Entry 8SO0 (electron microscopy, 2.80 A resolution); this record covers chains C and D of the 4 polymer chains in the assembly.

== Chain C ==
Name: Serine/threonine-protein phosphatase 2A catalytic subunit alpha isoform
From: Homo sapiens
Notes: EC 3.1.3.16
UniProtKB: P67775 (PP2AA_HUMAN); numbering as in UniProt (aligned over 1-309)
Sequence (311 residues; numbered -1 to 309; the number before each row is that of its first residue; numbers below 1 keep their minus sign (Gly-1 is residue -1)):
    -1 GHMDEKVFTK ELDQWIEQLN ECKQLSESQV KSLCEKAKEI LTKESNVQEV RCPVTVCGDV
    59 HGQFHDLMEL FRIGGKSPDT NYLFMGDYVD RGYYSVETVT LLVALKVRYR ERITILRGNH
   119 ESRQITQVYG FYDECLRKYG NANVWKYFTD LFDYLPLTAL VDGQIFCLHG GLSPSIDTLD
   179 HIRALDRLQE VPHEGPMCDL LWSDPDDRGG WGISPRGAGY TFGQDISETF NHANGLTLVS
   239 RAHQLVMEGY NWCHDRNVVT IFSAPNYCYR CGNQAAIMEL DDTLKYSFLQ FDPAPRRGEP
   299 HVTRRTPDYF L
Disordered / not traced: -1 to 1
Modified residues: Leu309 (methyl L-leucinate; MLL)
Construct notes: expression tag (-1 to 0)
Ion coordination: Zn2+: Asp57, His59, Asp85; Fe ion: Asp85, Asn117, His167, His241
Curated features (UniProtKB/Swiss-Prot):
  - active site: His118 (Proton donor)
  - binding site (Mn(2+)): Asp57, His59, Asp85, Asn117, His167, His241
  - binding site (Zn(2+)): Asp57, His59, Asp85
  - binding site (Fe(3+)): Asp85, Asn117, His167, His241
  - modified residue: Tyr307 (Phosphotyrosine)
  - natural variant: Gly60 (G60V: In HJS3; uncertain significance), Asp88 (D88G: In HJS3), Gln122 (Q122H: In HJS3), Tyr127 (Y127C: In HJS3), Asp131 (D131H: In HJS3), His191 (H191R: In HJS3), Asp223 (D223H: In HJS3; D223V: In HJS3), Tyr265 (Y265C: In HJS3), Phe308 (F308FF: In HJS3)
  - mutagenesis: Asp85 (D85N: Loss of phosphatase activity)
From the paper describing this entry:
  - catalytic residues: Arg268 (proposed by the authors, not directly observed)
  - conformationally variable residues (order/disorder transition): Arg294 to Leu309
  - catalytic residues: Arg89, Arg214

== Chain D ==
Name: PPP2R1A-PPP2R2A-interacting phosphatase regulator 1
From: Homo sapiens
UniProtKB: Q96E09 (PBIR1_HUMAN); numbering as in UniProt (aligned over 29-120)
Sequence (95 residues; each row starts with the number of its first residue):
    26 GHMGGGLRRS NSAPLIHGLS DSSPVFQDEA PSARRNRTTF PSRHGLLLPA SPVRMHSSRL
    86 HQIKQEEGMD LINRETVHER EVQTAMQISH SWEES
Disordered / not traced: 26-80, 112-120
Construct notes: expression tag (26-28); conflict Ser47 (Thr in Q96E09), Asp53 (Ala in Q96E09), Arg62 (Ser in Q96E09)
Curated features (UniProtKB/Swiss-Prot):
  - modified residue (Phosphoserine): Ser35, Ser37, Ser45, Ser48, Ser76
  - cross-link: Lys89 (Glycyl lysine isopeptide (Lys-Gly) (interchain with G-Cter in SUMO1))
  - mutagenesis: Ser37 (S37A: Loss of phosphorylation and interaction with 14-3-3 proteins. Enhanced interaction with PPP2R2A), Arg84 to Leu85 (Impairs interaction with PPP2R2A and reduces the inhibition of PP2A activity by PABIR1/FAM122A), Ile88 to Lys89 (Impairs interaction with PPP2R2A and reduces the inhibition of PP2A activity by PABIR1/FAM122A), Glu91 (E91K: Impairs interaction with PPP2R2A and reduces the inhibition of PP2A activity by PABIR1/FAM122A), Glu92 (E92K: Impairs interaction with PPP2R2A and reduces the inhibition of PP2A activity by PABIR1/FAM122A), Arg105 (R105L: Reduces the inhibition of PP2A activity by PABIR1/FAM122A), Val107 (V107G: Reduces the inhibition of PP2A activity by PABIR1/FAM122A)
From the paper describing this entry:
  - contacts within the chain: Arg84-Gln87, Arg84-Glu91 (salt bridge)
  - mutagenesis - E91K: decreased binding to PP2A:B55
  - disease-associated variants - E92K: decreased binding to PP2A:B55

== Chain C / chain D interface ==
Residue-residue contacts (21; chain C residue first):
  Arg89(C) - Glu100(D)  salt bridge
  Gln122(C) - Met111(D)  hydrogen bond (side chain-backbone)
  Tyr127(C) - His103(D)
  Tyr127(C) - Glu104(D)
  Tyr127(C) - Val107(D)
  His191(C) - Gln108(D)
  His191(C) - Met111(D)
  Trp200(C) - Gln108(D)
  Pro213(C) - Thr101(D)
  Pro213(C) - Arg105(D)  hydrogen bond (backbone-side chain)
  Arg214(C) - Glu104(D)  salt bridge
  Arg214(C) - Arg105(D)  hydrogen bond (backbone-backbone)
  Arg214(C) - Gln108(D)
  Gly215(C) - Gln108(D)
  Ala216(C) - Gln108(D)
  Tyr265(C) - Glu100(D)  hydrogen bond
  Cys266(C) - Glu100(D)
  Arg268(C) - Asp95(D)  hydrogen bond (side chain-backbone)
  Arg268(C) - Leu96(D)  hydrogen bond (side chain-backbone)
  Arg268(C) - Glu100(D)  salt bridge
  Cys269(C) - Leu96(D)  hydrophobic
Interface residues without a listed pair, chain C (16 interface residues in all): Val126, Leu243, Met245
Interface residues without a listed pair, chain D (12 interface residues in all): Ile97, Arg99
From the paper, about this interface:
  - pairs named by the authors: Arg89(C)-Glu100(D), Arg214(C)-Glu104(D), Arg268(C)-Glu100(D), Glu104(D)-Arg89(C)
  - interface residues, chain C: Arg89(C)
  - interface residues, chain D: Leu96(D), Ile97(D), Arg105(D), Val107(D)

== Summary ==
The interface between chain C and chain D involves 16 residues on one side and 12 on the other, with 6
hydrogen bonds and 3 salt bridges. Polar contacts include Arg89(C)-Glu100(D), Arg214(C)-Glu104(D) and
Arg268(C)-Glu100(D). The paper describes contacts between Arg89(C) and Glu100(D), Arg214(C) and Glu104(D) and
Arg268(C) and Glu100(D) among others. From the paper: catalytic residues Arg268(C), Arg89(C) and Arg214(C);
E91K and E92K of chain D reduce binding to PP2A:B55.
Here chain C is Serine/threonine-protein phosphatase 2A catalytic subunit alpha isoform and chain D is
PPP2R1A-PPP2R2A-interacting phosphatase regulator 1, both from Homo sapiens. Entry 8SO0 (Cryo-EM structure of
the PP2A:B55-FAM122A complex) was determined by electron microscopy, deposited together with 8TWE, 8TWI and
8TTB.
